8SMK - chains B and C of the 6 polymer chains in the assembly; structure by electron microscopy, 3.50 A resolution.

[Chain B]
Name: Activating Fab 362 heavy chain
Organism: Homo sapiens
Notes: antibody fragment or engineered binder
Sequence (229 residues; numbered 1 to 229; the number before each row is that of its first residue):
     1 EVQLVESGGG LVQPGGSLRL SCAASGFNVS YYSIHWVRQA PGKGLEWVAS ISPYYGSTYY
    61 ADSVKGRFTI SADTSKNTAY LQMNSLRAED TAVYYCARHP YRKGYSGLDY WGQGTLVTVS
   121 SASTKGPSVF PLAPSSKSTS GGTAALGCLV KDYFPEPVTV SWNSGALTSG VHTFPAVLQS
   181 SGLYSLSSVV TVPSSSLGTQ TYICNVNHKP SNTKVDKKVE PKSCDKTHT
Unresolved in the structure: 222-229
Disulfides: C148-C204

[Chain C]
Name: Activating Fab 362 light chain
Organism: Homo sapiens
Notes: antibody fragment or engineered binder
Sequence (215 residues; numbered 1 to 215; the number before each row is that of its first residue):
     1 DIQMTQSPSS LSASVGDRVT ITCRASQSVS SAVAWYQQKP GKAPKLLIYS ASSLYSGVPS
    61 RFSGSRSGTD FTLTISSLQP EDFATYYCQQ SSYLPLFTFG QGTKVEIKRT VAAPSVFIFP
   121 PSDSQLKSGT ASVVCLLNNF YPREAKVQWK VDNALQSGNS QESVTEQDSK DSTYSLSSTL
   181 TLSKADYEKH KVYACEVTHQ GLSSPVTKSF NRGEC
Disulfides: C135-C195

[Interface between chain B and chain C]
Pairs across the interface (71):
  H35(B) - P95(C)
  H35(B) - F97(C)
  V37(B) - F99(C)  hydrophobic
  Q39(B) - Q38(C)  hydrogen bond
  Q39(B) - Y87(C)  hydrogen bond
  K43(B) - Y87(C)
  G44(B) - Y87(C)
  L45(B) - P44(C)  hydrophobic
  L45(B) - Y87(C)
  L45(B) - F99(C)
  W47(B) - P95(C)
  W47(B) - L96(C)  hydrophobic
  W47(B) - F97(C)
  W47(B) - F99(C)
  S50(B) - P95(C)  hydrogen bond (side chain-backbone)
  Y59(B) - L94(C)
  Y59(B) - P95(C)  hydrophobic
  Y59(B) - L96(C)  hydrophobic
  Y95(B) - K42(C)
  Y95(B) - A43(C)  hydrophobic
  H99(B) - F97(C)
  Y105(B) - Y49(C)  hydrophobic
  Y105(B) - Y55(C)
  S106(B) - Y49(C)
  S106(B) - S91(C)  hydrogen bond
  S106(B) - F97(C)
  G107(B) - Y36(C)
  G107(B) - Y49(C)  hydrogen bond (backbone-backbone)
  G107(B) - Q89(C)
  L108(B) - Y36(C)  hydrogen bond (backbone-side chain)
  L108(B) - L46(C)
  L108(B) - Q89(C)
  D109(B) - L46(C)
  D109(B) - Y55(C)
  W111(B) - Y36(C)  hydrophobic
  W111(B) - P44(C)
  G112(B) - A43(C)
  F130(B) - S124(C)
  F130(B) - Q125(C)
  P131(B) - S122(C)
  P131(B) - S124(C)
  L132(B) - F119(C)  hydrophobic
  L132(B) - V134(C)  hydrophobic
  A133(B) - F119(C)
  K137(B) - I118(C)  hydrogen bond (backbone-backbone)
  K137(B) - S209(C)  hydrogen bond (side chain-backbone)
  K137(B) - F210(C)
  K137(B) - C215(C)
  S138(B) - F117(C)
  S138(B) - F119(C)
  S140(B) - F117(C)
  A145(B) - F117(C)  hydrophobic
  A145(B) - F119(C)
  L146(B) - F119(C)  hydrophobic
  L149(B) - S132(C)
  L149(B) - V134(C)  hydrophobic
  H172(B) - S175(C)
  F174(B) - S163(C)
  F174(B) - T165(C)
  F174(B) - S175(C)
  F174(B) - L176(C)
  F174(B) - S177(C)
  P175(B) - S163(C)  hydrogen bond (backbone-side chain)
  P175(B) - V164(C)
  V177(B) - Q161(C)
  V177(B) - E162(C)
  V177(B) - S163(C)
  Q179(B) - Q161(C)
  S187(B) - S177(C)  hydrogen bond
  V189(B) - L136(C)  hydrophobic
  T191(B) - N138(C)
Also at the interface, not in a pair above, chain B (41 interface residues in all): E46, D62, T139, K151, T173
Also at the interface, not in a pair above, chain C (46 interface residues in all): D1, A32, V33, A34, Q101, N139, D168, T181, K208

[In short]
Chain B and chain C form an interface of 41 and 46 residues respectively, with 10 hydrogen bonds. Polar
contacts include Q39(B)-Q38(C), Q39(B)-Y87(C) and S50(B)-P95(C).
Here chain B is Activating Fab 362 heavy chain and chain C is Activating Fab 362 light chain, both from Homo
sapiens. Entry 8SMK (hPAD4 bound to Activating Fab hA362) was determined by electron microscopy (same
publication as 8SML).
